PDB entry 2HGW | X-ray diffraction, 1.98 A resolution | chains A and B

# Chain A
Name: Branched-chain-amino-acid aminotransferase, mitochondrial
Source organism: Homo sapiens
Notes: EC 2.6.1.42
UniProtKB: O15382 (BCAT2_HUMAN); residues 1-365 here correspond to UniProt positions 28-392 (UniProt number = residue number + 27)
Chain sequence (365 residues; numbered 1 to 365; the number before each row is that of its first residue):
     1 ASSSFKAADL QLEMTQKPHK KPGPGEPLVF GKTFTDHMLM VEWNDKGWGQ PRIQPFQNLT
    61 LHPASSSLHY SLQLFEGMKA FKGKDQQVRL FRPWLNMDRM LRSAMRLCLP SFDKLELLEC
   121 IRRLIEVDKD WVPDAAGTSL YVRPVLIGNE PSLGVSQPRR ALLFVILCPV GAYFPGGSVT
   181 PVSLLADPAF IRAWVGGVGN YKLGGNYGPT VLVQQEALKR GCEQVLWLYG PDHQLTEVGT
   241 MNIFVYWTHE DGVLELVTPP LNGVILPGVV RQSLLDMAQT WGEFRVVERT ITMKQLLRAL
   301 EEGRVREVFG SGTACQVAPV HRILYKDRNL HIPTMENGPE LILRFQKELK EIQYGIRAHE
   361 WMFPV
Unresolved in the structure: 172-178
Glycans and other covalent adducts: pyridoxal phosphate (PLP) linked to K202
Sequence notes: conflict R159 (Thr186 in O15382); engineered mutation A318 (Cys345 in O15382)
Residues lining bound ligands: pyridoxal phosphate (PLP): G77, R99, R192, Y207, E237, T240, M241, N242, L266, G268, V269, V270, R271, S311, G312, T313

# Chain B
Name: Branched-chain-amino-acid aminotransferase, mitochondrial
Source organism: Homo sapiens
Notes: EC 2.6.1.42
UniProtKB: O15382 (BCAT2_HUMAN); residues 501-865 here correspond to UniProt positions 28-392 (UniProt number = residue number - 473)
Chain sequence (365 residues; row label = number of the first residue in the row):
   501 ASSSFKAADL QLEMTQKPHK KPGPGEPLVF GKTFTDHMLM VEWNDKGWGQ PRIQPFQNLT
   561 LHPASSSLHY SLQLFEGMKA FKGKDQQVRL FRPWLNMDRM LRSAMRLCLP SFDKLELLEC
   621 IRRLIEVDKD WVPDAAGTSL YVRPVLIGNE PSLGVSQPRR ALLFVILCPV GAYFPGGSVT
   681 PVSLLADPAF IRAWVGGVGN YKLGGNYGPT VLVQQEALKR GCEQVLWLYG PDHQLTEVGT
   741 MNIFVYWTHE DGVLELVTPP LNGVILPGVV RQSLLDMAQT WGEFRVVERT ITMKQLLRAL
   801 EEGRVREVFG SGTACQVAPV HRILYKDRNL HIPTMENGPE LILRFQKELK EIQYGIRAHE
   861 WMFPV
Unresolved in the structure: 673-678
Sequence notes: conflict R659 (Thr186 in O15382); engineered mutation A818 (Cys345 in O15382)
Residues lining bound ligands: pyridoxal phosphate (PLP): G577, R599, R692, K702, Y707, E737, T740, M741, N742, L766, G768, V769, V770, R771, S811, G812, T813

# Chain A / chain B interface
Contacting residue pairs - 118 pairs, chain A then chain B:
  F30(A) with L653(B)
  G31(A) with S652(B); L653(B), hydrogen bond (backbone-backbone)
  K32(A) with S652(B)
  F34(A) with H562(B); A564(B), hydrophobic; P651(B)
  M38(A) with P563(B), hydrophobic
  F56(A) with H562(B); P563(B)
  Q57(A) with P563(B)
  N58(A) with T560(B); L561(B); H562(B)
  L59(A) with L559(B); T560(B); L561(B), hydrogen bond (backbone-backbone); L568(B), hydrophobic
  T60(A) with N558(B); L559(B)
  L61(A) with N558(B); L559(B), hydrogen bond (backbone-backbone); L561(B), hydrophobic; L568(B), hydrophobic
  H62(A) with F534(B); F556(B); N558(B)
  P63(A) with M538(B), hydrophobic; F556(B); Q557(B); F664(B); I666(B), hydrophobic
  A64(A) with F534(B), hydrophobic
  S67(A) with L568(B); Q573(B), hydrogen bond (backbone-side chain)
  L68(A) with L559(B), hydrophobic; L561(B), hydrophobic; S567(B); L568(B), hydrophobic; Q573(B), hydrogen bond (backbone-side chain)
  H69(A) with Q573(B); F575(B); R643(B), hydrogen bond; V645(B); G704(B)
  Y70(A) with Q573(B); F575(B), hydrophobic; R643(B), hydrogen bond; G704(B); Y707(B), hydrophobic; G708(B), hydrogen bond (backbone-backbone)
  S71(A) with S571(B), hydrogen bond; Q573(B); G704(B); G705(B)
  Q73(A) with S567(B); L568(B), hydrogen bond (side chain-backbone); H569(B); Y570(B); S571(B); Q573(B)
  F75(A) with H569(B); Y570(B), hydrophobic
  R106(A) with P709(B), hydrogen bond (side chain-backbone); L712(B)
  L107(A) with G708(B); P709(B)
  C108(A) with V711(B), hydrophobic; L712(B), hydrophobic
  R143(A) with H569(B), hydrogen bond; Y570(B), hydrogen bond; L653(B)
  V145(A) with H569(B)
  P151(A) with F534(B)
  S152(A) with F530(B); G531(B), hydrogen bond (side chain-backbone); K532(B)
  L153(A) with F530(B); G531(B), hydrogen bond (backbone-backbone); R643(B); C668(B), hydrophobic
  V155(A) with Y707(B); T710(B); V711(B), hydrophobic
  S156(A) with V711(B)
  Q157(A) with V711(B)
  F164(A) with P563(B)
  I166(A) with P563(B), hydrophobic
  C168(A) with L653(B), hydrophobic
  I191(A) with V695(B)
  W194(A) with I691(B), hydrogen bond (side chain-backbone); R692(B); W694(B), hydrophobic
  V195(A) with I691(B)
  G196(A) with A689(B); I691(B)
  V198(A) with P709(B), hydrophobic
  G204(A) with H569(B); Y570(B); S571(B)
  G205(A) with S571(B)
  Y207(A) with Y570(B), hydrophobic; V655(B)
  G208(A) with Y570(B), hydrogen bond (backbone-backbone); L572(B); L607(B)
  P209(A) with R606(B), hydrogen bond (backbone-side chain); L607(B); V698(B), hydrophobic
  T210(A) with V655(B)
  V211(A) with C608(B), hydrophobic; S656(B); Q657(B)
  L212(A) with R606(B); C608(B), hydrophobic
  Q215(A) with C608(B), hydrogen bond; Q657(B), hydrogen bond
  Y229(A) with W694(B)
Interface residues without a listed pair, chain A (57 interface residues in all): L72, M105, Y141, I147, G154, A189, V213
Interface residues without a listed pair, chain B (60 interface residues in all): M605, Y641, I647, G654, F690, A693, G696, L703, V713, Q715

# Summary
Chain A and chain B form an interface of 57 and 60 residues respectively, with 20 hydrogen bonds. Among the
polar pairs are S67(A)-Q573(B), L68(A)-Q573(B) and H69(A)-R643(B). Bound to chain B: pyridoxal phosphate.
Pyridoxal phosphate is covalently linked to K202(A).
Chain A and chain B are both Branched-chain-amino-acid aminotransferase, mitochondrial (Homo sapiens); the
structure, Crystal structure of Cys318Ala mutant of human mitochondrial branched chain aminotransferase, was
determined by X-ray diffraction together with 2HDK, 2HG8, 2HGX and 2HHF from the same study.
